5I58 - chains A and B; structure by X-ray diffraction, 2.52 A resolution.

Chain A:
Molecule: Glutamate receptor ionotropic, NMDA 1
Organism: Rattus norvegicus
Reference sequence: P35439 (NMDZ1_RAT), isoform P35439-6; the construct has insertions or renumbered stretches relative to UniProt, so the offset changes along the chain: 2-152 = UniProt 415-565; 155-292 = UniProt 684-821
Sequence (292 residues; numbered 1 to 292; the number before each row is that of its first residue):
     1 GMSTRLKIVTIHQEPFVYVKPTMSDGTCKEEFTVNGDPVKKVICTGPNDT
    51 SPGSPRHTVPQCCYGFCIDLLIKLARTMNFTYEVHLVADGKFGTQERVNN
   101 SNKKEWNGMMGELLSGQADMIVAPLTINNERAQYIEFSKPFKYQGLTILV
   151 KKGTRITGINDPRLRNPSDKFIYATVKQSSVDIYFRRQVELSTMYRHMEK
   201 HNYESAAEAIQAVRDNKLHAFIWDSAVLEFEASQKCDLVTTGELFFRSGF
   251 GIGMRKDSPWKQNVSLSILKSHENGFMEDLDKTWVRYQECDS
Unresolved in the structure: 1-2, 29-38, 48-58, 99-103, 286-292
Sequence notes: expression tag (1); linker (153-154)
Disulfide bonds: Cys-28/Cys-62, Cys-44/Cys-63
Residues lining bound ligands:
  - 67R (5-({[(3-chloro-4-fluorophenyl)sulfonyl]amino}methyl)-N-[(2-methyl-1,3-thiazol-5-yl)methyl]pyrazine-2-carboxamide): Ile-127, Pro-140, Tyr-143, Arg-247, Ser-248, Gly-249, Phe-250
  - glycine (GLY): Phe-92, Pro-124, Leu-125, Thr-126, Arg-131, Ser-179, Ser-180, Trp-223, Asp-224, Phe-250

Chain B:
Molecule: Glutamate receptor ionotropic, NMDA 2A
Organism: Rattus norvegicus
Reference sequence: Q00959 (NMDE1_RAT); the construct has insertions or renumbered stretches relative to UniProt, so the offset changes along the chain: 5-142 = UniProt 402-539; 145-284 = UniProt 661-800
Sequence (281 residues; row label = number of the first residue in the row):
     4 SDDNHLSIVTLEEAPFVIVEDIDPLTETCVRNTVPCRKFVKINNSTNEGM
    54 NVKKCCKGFCIDILKKLSRTVKFTYDLYLVTNGKHGKKVNNVWNGMIGEV
   104 VYQRAVMAVGSLTINEERSEVVDFSVPFVETGISVMVSRGTQVTGLSDKK
   154 FQRPHDYSPPFRFGTVPNGSTERNIRNNYPYMHQYMTRFNQRGVEDALVS
   204 LKTGKLDAFIYDAAVLNYKAGRDEGCKLVTIGSGYIFATTGYGIALQKGS
   254 PWKRQIDLALLQFVGDGEMEELETLWLTGIC
Unresolved in the structure: 4-5, 28-29
Sequence notes: expression tag (4); linker (143-144)
Disulfide bonds: Cys-32/Cys-58, Cys-39/Cys-59, Cys-229/Cys-284
Residues lining bound ligands:
  - 67R (5-({[(3-chloro-4-fluorophenyl)sulfonyl]amino}methyl)-N-[(2-methyl-1,3-thiazol-5-yl)methyl]pyrazine-2-carboxamide): Phe-62, Val-129, Pro-130, Phe-131, Val-132, Glu-133, Leu-264, Val-267, Met-272, Glu-276
  - glutamic acid (GLU): His-88, Ser-114, Leu-115, Thr-116, Arg-121, Gly-172, Ser-173, Thr-174, Tyr-214, Asp-215, Tyr-245

Interface between chain A and chain B:
Contacting residue pairs (41):
  Ile-127(A) / Leu-264(B)  hydrophobic
  Asn-128(A) / Leu-264(B)
  Asn-129(A) / Leu-261(B)  hydrogen bond (side chain-backbone)
  Asn-129(A) / Leu-264(B)
  Asn-129(A) / Gln-265(B)
  Ala-132(A) / Leu-261(B)
  Ala-132(A) / Leu-264(B)  hydrophobic
  Gln-133(A) / Leu-261(B)
  Lys-139(A) / Ile-117(B)
  Lys-139(A) / Phe-127(B)  hydrogen bond (side chain-backbone)
  Lys-139(A) / Ser-128(B)  hydrogen bond (side chain-backbone)
  Lys-139(A) / Pro-130(B)
  Pro-140(A) / Pro-130(B)
  Tyr-143(A) / Pro-130(B)
  Tyr-143(A) / Glu-133(B)
  Tyr-143(A) / Thr-242(B)
  Tyr-143(A) / Thr-243(B)
  Tyr-143(A) / Gly-244(B)
  Arg-187(A) / Gly-268(B)
  Gln-188(A) / Gly-268(B)  hydrogen bond (side chain-backbone)
  Gln-188(A) / Asp-269(B)  hydrogen bond (side chain-backbone)
  Phe-246(A) / Val-267(B)
  Phe-246(A) / Glu-273(B)
  Arg-247(A) / Glu-133(B)  salt bridge
  Arg-247(A) / Glu-276(B)  salt bridge
  Leu-266(A) / Glu-119(B)
  Leu-266(A) / Ser-122(B)
  Leu-269(A) / Ile-117(B)  hydrophobic
  Leu-269(A) / Asn-118(B)
  Leu-269(A) / Ser-122(B)
  Lys-270(A) / Glu-119(B)
  His-272(A) / Ala-241(B)
  His-272(A) / Thr-242(B)  hydrogen bond
  Glu-273(A) / Asn-118(B)
  Glu-273(A) / Glu-119(B)  hydrogen bond (side chain-backbone)
  Glu-273(A) / Asn-177(B)
  Glu-273(A) / Asn-181(B)  hydrogen bond (backbone-side chain)
  Glu-273(A) / Ala-241(B)
  Asn-274(A) / Asn-181(B)
  Glu-278(A) / Tyr-238(B)  hydrogen bond
  Glu-278(A) / Phe-240(B)
Also at the interface, not in a pair above, chain A (20 interface residues in all): Gly-275
Also at the interface, not in a pair above, chain B (28 interface residues in all): Glu-123, Ser-150, Lys-256, Gly-270

Overview:
20 residues of chain A and 28 residues of chain B are in contact; the contacts include 9 hydrogen bonds and 2
salt bridges. Polar contacts include Arg-247(A)/Glu-133(B), Arg-247(A)/Glu-276(B) and Asn-129(A)/Leu-261(B).
Compound 67R is bound between chain A and chain B.
Chain A is Glutamate receptor ionotropic, NMDA 1 and chain B is Glutamate receptor ionotropic, NMDA 2A, both
from Rattus norvegicus; the structure, Glutamate- and glycine-bound GLUN1/GLUN2A agonist binding domains with
mpx-004, was determined by X-ray diffraction, deposited together with 5I57, 5I59, 5JTY and 5I56.
